2WKU - chains C and D of the 4 polymer chains in the assembly; structure by X-ray diffraction, 2.30 A resolution.

Chain C (and D):
Protein: Acetyl-CoA acetyltransferase
From: Zoogloea ramigera
Notes: EC 2.3.1.9; chain D of this document is another copy of the same molecule, construct and numbering; everything in this record applies to it too
Reference sequence: P07097 (THIL_ZOORA); the construct has insertions or renumbered stretches relative to UniProt, so the offset changes along the chain: 1-10 = UniProt 2-11; 12-392 = UniProt 12-392
Chain sequence (392 residues; row label = number of the first residue in the row):
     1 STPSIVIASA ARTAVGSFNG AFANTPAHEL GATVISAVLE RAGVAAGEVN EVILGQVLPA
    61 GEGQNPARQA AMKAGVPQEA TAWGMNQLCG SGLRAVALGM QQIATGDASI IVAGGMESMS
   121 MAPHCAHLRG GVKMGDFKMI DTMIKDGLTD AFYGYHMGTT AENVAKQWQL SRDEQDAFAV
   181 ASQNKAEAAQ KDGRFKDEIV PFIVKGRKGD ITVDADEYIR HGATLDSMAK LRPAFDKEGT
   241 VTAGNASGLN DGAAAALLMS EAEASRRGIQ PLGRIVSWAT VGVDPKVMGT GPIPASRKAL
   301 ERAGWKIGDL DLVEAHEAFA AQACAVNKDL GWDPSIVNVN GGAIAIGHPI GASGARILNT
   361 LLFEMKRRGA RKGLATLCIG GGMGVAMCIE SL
Not modelled in the structure: 1-3
Sequence notes: engineered mutation H316 (Asn in P07097)
UniProt features mapped onto this chain:
  - active site: C89 (Acyl-thioester intermediate), H348 (Proton acceptor), C378 (Proton acceptor)

Interface between chain C and chain D:
Residue-residue contacts (147):
  F18(C) with R129(D)
  N19(C) with R129(D)
  E51(C) with R94(D), salt bridge; T280(D)
  A60(C) with A60(D), hydrophobic; D146(D)
  G61(C) with K145(D); D146(D), hydrogen bond (backbone-side chain)
  E62(C) with D146(D), hydrogen bond (backbone-side chain)
  G63(C) with K145(D); D146(D), hydrogen bond (backbone-side chain)
  Q64(C) with L88(D); K145(D); D146(D); G147(D), hydrogen bond (side chain-backbone); L148(D); T149(D), hydrogen bond (side chain-backbone); D150(D); M157(D); G380(D); G381(D)
  N65(C) with N86(D)
  R68(C) with F152(D); V283(D); G381(D), hydrogen bond (side chain-backbone); G382(D), hydrogen bond (side chain-backbone); M383(D)
  Q69(C) with A151(D); F152(D)
  M72(C) with F152(D), hydrophobic; P285(D), hydrophobic
  Q78(C) with G282(D); V283(D), hydrogen bond (backbone-backbone); D284(D); P285(D)
  E79(C) with V281(D); G282(D), hydrogen bond (backbone-backbone)
  A80(C) with G282(D), hydrogen bond (backbone-backbone)
  T81(C) with T280(D); V281(D); G282(D); M383(D)
  A82(C) with Q87(D); M383(D)
  W83(C) with M85(D), hydrophobic; N86(D); Q87(D); R94(D); L98(D), hydrophobic
  G84(C) with M85(D); N86(D), hydrogen bond (backbone-backbone)
  M85(C) with W83(D), hydrophobic; G84(D); M85(D), hydrophobic
  N86(C) with N65(D); W83(D); G84(D), hydrogen bond (backbone-backbone)
  Q87(C) with A82(D); W83(D)
  L88(C) with Q64(D)
  R94(C) with E51(D), salt bridge; W83(D); Q102(D)
  L98(C) with W83(D), hydrophobic; Q102(D)
  Q101(C) with Q101(D); Q102(D), hydrogen bond; T105(D), hydrogen bond; D107(D), hydrogen bond
  Q102(C) with R94(D), hydrogen bond; L98(D); Q101(D), hydrogen bond; W278(D)
  T105(C) with Q101(D), hydrogen bond; T105(D)
  D107(C) with Q101(D), hydrogen bond; W278(D), hydrogen bond; R302(D), salt bridge
  M119(C) with R129(D)
  S120(C) with H127(D), hydrogen bond (backbone-side chain); R129(D), hydrogen bond (backbone-side chain)
  M121(C) with H127(D)
  A122(C) with R129(D), hydrogen bond (backbone-side chain)
  P123(C) with C125(D), hydrophobic; A126(D); H127(D)
  H124(C) with H124(D); C125(D); A126(D), hydrogen bond (backbone-backbone)
  C125(C) with P123(D), hydrophobic; H124(D); C125(D), hydrophobic
  A126(C) with P123(D); H124(D), hydrogen bond (backbone-backbone)
  H127(C) with N24(D); S120(D), hydrogen bond (side chain-backbone); M121(D); A122(D); P123(D)
  R129(C) with F18(D); N19(D); M119(D); S120(D), hydrogen bond (side chain-backbone); A122(D), hydrogen bond (side chain-backbone); H124(D); D141(D), salt bridge; M143(D)
  M139(C) with M139(D), hydrophobic
  D141(C) with R129(D), salt bridge
  M143(C) with R129(D)
  K145(C) with G61(D); G63(D); Q64(D)
  D146(C) with P59(D); A60(D); G61(D), hydrogen bond (side chain-backbone); E62(D); G63(D), hydrogen bond (side chain-backbone); Q64(D)
  G147(C) with Q64(D), hydrogen bond (backbone-side chain)
  L148(C) with Q64(D)
  T149(C) with Q64(D)
  D150(C) with Q64(D)
  A151(C) with Q69(D)
  F152(C) with R68(D); M72(D), hydrophobic
  M157(C) with Q64(D), hydrogen bond
  W278(C) with Q102(D); D107(D), hydrogen bond
  T280(C) with T81(D)
  V281(C) with E79(D); T81(D)
  G282(C) with Q78(D); E79(D), hydrogen bond (backbone-backbone); A80(D); T81(D)
  V283(C) with R68(D); Q78(D)
  D284(C) with Q78(D), hydrogen bond
  R302(C) with D107(D), salt bridge
  G380(C) with Q64(D)
  G381(C) with Q64(D); R68(D), hydrogen bond (backbone-side chain)
  G382(C) with R68(D)
  M383(C) with N65(D); T81(D); A82(D)
Other interface residues (no listed pair), chain C (66 interface residues in all): A23, P59, L128, P285
Other interface residues (no listed pair), chain D (69 interface residues in all): A104, G106, A108, L128

Overview:
The interface between chain C and chain D involves 66 residues on one side and 69 on the other; the contacts
include 36 hydrogen bonds and 6 salt bridges. Polar pairs include E51(C)-R94(D), D107(C)-R302(D) and
R129(C)-D141(D). UniProt lists 3 active-site residues on chain C.
Both chains are Acetyl-CoA acetyltransferase (Zoogloea ramigera). Entry 2WKU (Biosynthetic thiolase from Z.
ramigera. the N316H mutant) was determined by X-ray diffraction (same publication as 2WKT, 2WKV, 2WL4, 2WL5
and 2WL6).
